Entry 2ST1 (X-ray diffraction, 1.80 A resolution); this record covers chain A.

# Chain A
Molecule: Subtilisin bpn'
Organism: Bacillus amyloliquefaciens
Notes: EC 3.4.21.14
Reference sequence: P00782 (SUBT_BACAM); residues 1-275 here correspond to UniProt positions 108-382 (UniProt number = residue number + 107)
Amino-acid sequence (275 residues; row label = number of the first residue in the row):
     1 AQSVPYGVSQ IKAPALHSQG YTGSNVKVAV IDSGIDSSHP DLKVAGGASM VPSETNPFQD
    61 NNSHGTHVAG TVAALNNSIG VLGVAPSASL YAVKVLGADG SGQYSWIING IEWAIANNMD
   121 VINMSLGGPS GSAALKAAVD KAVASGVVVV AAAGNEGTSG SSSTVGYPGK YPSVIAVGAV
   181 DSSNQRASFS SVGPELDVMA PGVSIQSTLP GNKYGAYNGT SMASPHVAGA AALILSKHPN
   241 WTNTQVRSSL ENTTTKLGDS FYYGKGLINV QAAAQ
Metal / ion sites: Ca2+ site 1: Q2, D41, L75, N77, I79, V81; Ca2+ site 2: G169, Y171, V174, E195, D197

# Overview
Q2, D41, L75, N77, I79 and V81 coordinate Ca2+ site 1. The Ca2+ site 2 is built by G169, Y171, V174, E195 and
D197.
Chain A is Subtilisin bpn' (Bacillus amyloliquefaciens); the structure, The three-dimensional structure of
bacillus amyloliquefaciens subtilisin at 1.8 angstroms and an analysis of the structural ..., was determined
by X-ray diffraction together with 1ST2 from the same study.
